Entry 9GV6 (X-ray diffraction, 2.77 A resolution); this record covers chains D and E of the 5 polymer chains in the assembly.

Chain D:
Name: TCR alpha
From: Homo sapiens
Amino-acid sequence (196 residues; numbered 1 to 196; the number before each row is that of its first residue):
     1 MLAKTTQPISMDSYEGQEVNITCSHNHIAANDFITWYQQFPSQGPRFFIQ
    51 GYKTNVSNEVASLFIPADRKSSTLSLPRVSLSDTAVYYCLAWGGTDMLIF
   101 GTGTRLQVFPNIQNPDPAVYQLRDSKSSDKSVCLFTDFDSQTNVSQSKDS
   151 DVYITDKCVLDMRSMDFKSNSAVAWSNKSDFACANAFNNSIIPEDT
Unresolved in the structure: 1-3, 189-196
Cystine bridges: Cys-23/Cys-89, Cys-133/Cys-183

Chain E:
Name: TCR Beta
From: Homo sapiens
Amino-acid sequence (247 residues; numbered 1 to 247; the number before each row is that of its first residue):
     1 MEAGVAQSPRYKIIEKRQSVAFWCNPISGHGTLYWYQQILGQGPKLLIQF
    51 HNNGVVDDSQLPKDRFSAERLKGVDSTLKIQPAKLEDSAVYLCASSLDWV
   101 GDGERQYFGPGTRLLVLEDLKNVFPPEVAVFEPSEAEISHTQKATLVCLA
   151 TGFYPDHVELSWWVNGKEVHSGVCTDPQPLKEQPALNDSRYALSSRLRVS
   201 ATFWQDPRNHFRCQVQFYGLSENDEWTQDRAKPVTQIVSAEAWGRAD
Unresolved in the structure: 1-2
Cystine bridges: Cys-24/Cys-93, Cys-148/Cys-213

Interface between chain D and chain E:
Pairs across the interface (84):
  Phe-33(D) / Asp-102(E)
  Tyr-37(D) / Arg-105(E)
  Tyr-37(D) / Gln-106(E)  hydrogen bond (side chain-backbone)
  Gln-39(D) / Gln-38(E)  hydrogen bond
  Ser-42(D) / Pro-110(E)
  Gly-44(D) / Leu-92(E)
  Gly-44(D) / Gly-109(E)
  Gly-44(D) / Pro-110(E)
  Pro-45(D) / Leu-92(E)
  Pro-45(D) / Phe-108(E)
  Phe-47(D) / Arg-105(E)
  Tyr-88(D) / Gln-38(E)  hydrogen bond
  Tyr-88(D) / Gln-42(E)  hydrogen bond (side chain-backbone)
  Tyr-88(D) / Gly-43(E)
  Trp-92(D) / Gly-103(E)
  Trp-92(D) / Glu-104(E)
  Gly-93(D) / Asp-102(E)
  Gly-94(D) / Gly-101(E)
  Gly-94(D) / Asp-102(E)  hydrogen bond (backbone-backbone)
  Gly-94(D) / Gly-103(E)
  Thr-95(D) / Trp-99(E)
  Met-97(D) / Gln-60(E)
  Leu-98(D) / Tyr-36(E)
  Leu-98(D) / Gln-106(E)
  Phe-100(D) / Pro-44(E)
  Phe-100(D) / Phe-108(E)  hydrophobic
  Gly-101(D) / Gln-42(E)
  Gly-101(D) / Gly-43(E)  hydrogen bond (backbone-backbone)
  Gly-101(D) / Lys-45(E)
  Asp-116(D) / His-140(E)  salt bridge
  Tyr-120(D) / Ser-134(E)
  Tyr-120(D) / Ala-136(E)  hydrophobic
  Tyr-120(D) / Glu-137(E)
  Tyr-120(D) / His-140(E)
  Tyr-120(D) / Thr-141(E)
  Gln-121(D) / Ser-134(E)
  Leu-122(D) / Phe-131(E)  hydrophobic
  Leu-122(D) / Glu-132(E)
  Leu-122(D) / Pro-133(E)
  Leu-122(D) / Ser-134(E)
  Leu-122(D) / Thr-145(E)
  Leu-122(D) / Val-147(E)  hydrophobic
  Arg-123(D) / Phe-131(E)
  Arg-123(D) / Glu-132(E)  hydrogen bond (backbone-backbone)
  Asp-124(D) / Val-130(E)
  Asp-124(D) / Phe-131(E)
  Ser-125(D) / Val-130(E)  hydrogen bond (side chain-backbone)
  Ser-125(D) / Glu-132(E)
  Ser-125(D) / Glu-241(E)  hydrogen bond (side chain-backbone)
  Lys-130(D) / Phe-131(E)
  Ser-131(D) / Phe-131(E)
  Val-132(D) / Phe-131(E)  hydrophobic
  Val-132(D) / Val-147(E)  hydrophobic
  Leu-134(D) / Thr-145(E)
  Thr-136(D) / Arg-198(E)  hydrogen bond
  Asp-137(D) / Arg-198(E)  salt bridge
  Lys-148(D) / Pro-184(E)
  Tyr-153(D) / Glu-182(E)  hydrogen bond (side chain-backbone)
  Ile-154(D) / Leu-180(E)
  Thr-155(D) / Asp-176(E)
  Thr-155(D) / Ser-194(E)
  Thr-155(D) / Arg-196(E)  hydrogen bond
  Asp-156(D) / Arg-196(E)
  Cys-158(D) / Cys-174(E)  disulfide
  Cys-158(D) / Thr-175(E)
  Cys-158(D) / Arg-196(E)
  Val-159(D) / Cys-174(E)
  Leu-160(D) / Cys-174(E)  hydrophobic
  Leu-160(D) / Arg-198(E)
  Asp-161(D) / Ser-171(E)
  Asp-161(D) / Gly-172(E)  hydrogen bond (backbone-backbone)
  Met-162(D) / Lys-143(E)
  Met-162(D) / Ser-171(E)
  Met-162(D) / Arg-198(E)
  Arg-163(D) / Ser-171(E)
  Met-165(D) / Lys-143(E)
  Phe-167(D) / Lys-143(E)
  Phe-167(D) / Arg-198(E)
  Ser-169(D) / Arg-198(E)  hydrogen bond
  Ser-171(D) / Arg-196(E)  hydrogen bond (backbone-side chain)
  Val-173(D) / Val-147(E)  hydrophobic
  Val-173(D) / Arg-196(E)
  Trp-175(D) / Leu-149(E)
  Trp-175(D) / Ala-192(E)  hydrophobic
Also at the interface, not in a pair above, chain D (50 interface residues in all): Gln-43, Thr-102, Ser-164, Ala-172
Also at the interface, not in a pair above, chain E (52 interface residues in all): Gly-41, Leu-46, Asp-57, Ala-129, Val-173, Val-199, Ser-200, Ala-242
Inter-chain disulfides: Cys-158(D)/Cys-174(E)

In short:
The interface between chain D and chain E involves 50 residues on one side and 52 on the other; the contacts
include 1 disulfide bond, 15 hydrogen bonds and 2 salt bridges. Polar contacts include Asp-116(D)/His-140(E),
Asp-137(D)/Arg-198(E) and Tyr-37(D)/Gln-106(E).
Chain D is TCR alpha and chain E is TCR Beta, both from Homo sapiens; the structure, Structure of TCR in
complex with peptide-HLA, was determined by X-ray diffraction, deposited together with 9GV7.
